PDB entry 4NSO | X-ray diffraction, 2.40 A resolution | chains A and B

[Chain A]
Protein: Effector protein
Source organism: Vibrio cholerae O1 biovar El Tor
UniProt: Q9KN42 (Q9KN42_VIBCH); numbering as in UniProt (aligned over 731-1009)
Amino-acid sequence (301 residues; each row starts with the number of its first residue):
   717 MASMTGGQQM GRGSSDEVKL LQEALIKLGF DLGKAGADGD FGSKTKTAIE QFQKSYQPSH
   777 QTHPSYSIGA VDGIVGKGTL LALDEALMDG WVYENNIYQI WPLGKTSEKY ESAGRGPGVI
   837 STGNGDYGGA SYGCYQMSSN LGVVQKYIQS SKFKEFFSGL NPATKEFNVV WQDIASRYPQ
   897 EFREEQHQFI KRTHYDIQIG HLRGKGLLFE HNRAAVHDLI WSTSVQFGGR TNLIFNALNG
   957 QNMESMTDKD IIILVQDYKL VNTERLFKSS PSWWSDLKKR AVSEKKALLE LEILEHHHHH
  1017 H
Unresolved in the structure: 717-815, 1013-1017
Construct notes: expression tag (717-730, 1010-1017)
Modified residues: Mse717, Mse720, Mse726, Mse804 (selenomethionine); Mse853, Mse959, Mse962 (selenomethionine; parent Met)
Curated features (UniProtKB/Swiss-Prot):
  - active site: Asp842
  - mutagenesis: Glu827 (E827Q: Almost complete loss of enzymatic activity), Asp842 (D842N: Complete loss of enzymatic activity)
What the authors report for this chain:
  - catalytic residues: Glu827, Asp842 (proposed by the authors, not directly observed)
  - mutagenesis - E827A, D842A, V859A, H910A: abolished catalytic activity
  - mutagenesis - K984A, D992A: unchanged catalytic activity
  - mutagenesis - S837A, N840A, Q852A, D992A: unchanged binding to Immunity protein (chain B)

[Chain B]
Protein: Immunity protein
Source organism: Vibrio cholerae O1 biovar El Tor
UniProt: Q9KN41 (Q9KN41_VIBCH); numbering as in UniProt (aligned over 26-122)
Amino-acid sequence (108 residues; each row starts with the number of its first residue):
    24 MGENCNDTSG VHQKILVCIQ NEIAKSETQI RNNISSKSID YGFPDDFYSK QRLAIHEKCM
    84 LYINVGGQRG ELLMNQCELS MLQGLDIYIQ QYIEDVDNSL LEHHHHHH
Unresolved in the structure: 24-30, 125-131
Construct notes: expression tag (24-25, 123-131)
Modified residues: Mse24 (selenomethionine); Mse83, Mse97, Mse104 (selenomethionine; parent Met)
Curated features (UniProtKB/Swiss-Prot):
  - mutagenesis: Gln91 (Q91A: Greatly reduces VgrG3 binding affinity; when associated with A-92), Arg92 (R92A: Greatly reduces VgrG3 binding affinity; when associated with A-91)

[Interface between chain A and chain B]
Residue-residue contacts - 49 pairs, chain A then chain B:
  Lys825(A) - Val34(B)
  Tyr826(A) - Ser32(B)
  Tyr826(A) - Gly33(B)
  Tyr826(A) - His35(B)  hydrogen bond (backbone-backbone)
  Arg831(A) - Val34(B)
  Arg831(A) - Gln36(B)
  Ser837(A) - Gln36(B)
  Asn840(A) - Gln43(B)
  Asn840(A) - Asn44(B)  hydrogen bond
  Asn840(A) - Ala47(B)
  Gly841(A) - Ala47(B)
  Gly841(A) - Glu50(B)
  Asp842(A) - Glu50(B)  hydrogen bond (backbone-side chain)
  Asp842(A) - Arg54(B)  salt bridge
  Asp842(A) - Tyr71(B)  hydrogen bond
  Asp842(A) - Arg75(B)
  Tyr843(A) - Arg75(B)
  Tyr843(A) - Leu76(B)
  Tyr843(A) - His79(B)
  Gln852(A) - Gln36(B)
  Asn856(A) - His79(B)  hydrogen bond
  Asn856(A) - Mse83(B)
  Asn856(A) - Mse97(B)
  Leu857(A) - Ile86(B)  hydrophobic
  Leu857(A) - Glu94(B)
  Leu857(A) - Mse97(B)  hydrophobic
  Val941(A) - Gly90(B)
  Val941(A) - Gln91(B)  hydrogen bond (backbone-backbone)
  Gln942(A) - Gly90(B)
  Gln942(A) - Gln91(B)  hydrogen bond (backbone-backbone)
  Gln942(A) - Arg92(B)  hydrogen bond (backbone-backbone)
  Phe943(A) - Val88(B)
  Phe943(A) - Gly89(B)
  Phe943(A) - Gly90(B)
  Phe943(A) - Arg92(B)
  Gly944(A) - Gly89(B)
  Gly944(A) - Gly90(B)
  Leu982(A) - Arg92(B)  hydrogen bond (backbone-side chain)
  Phe983(A) - Arg92(B)
  Phe983(A) - Leu95(B)  hydrophobic
  Ser985(A) - Leu96(B)
  Ser985(A) - Gln99(B)
  Ser986(A) - Gln99(B)
  Trp989(A) - Thr31(B)
  Trp989(A) - Ile38(B)
  Trp989(A) - Cys41(B)  hydrophobic
  Trp989(A) - Ile42(B)
  Asp992(A) - Thr31(B)  hydrogen bond
  Arg996(A) - Gln91(B)  hydrogen bond
Also at the interface, not in a pair above, chain A (28 interface residues in all): Glu827, Ala829, Ser847, His910, Arg981, Leu993
From the paper, about this interface:
  - pairs named by the authors: Tyr826(A)-His35(B) (hydrogen bond), Asn840(A)-Asn44(B) (hydrogen bond), Asp842(A)-Glu50(B) (hydrogen bond), Asp842(A)-Arg54(B) (hydrogen bond), Asp842(A)-Tyr71(B) (hydrogen bond), Leu982(A)-Arg92(B) (backbone contact), Asp992(A)-Thr31(B) (hydrogen bond)
  - interface residues, chain A: Ser837(A), Gln852(A), Val941(A), Gln942(A), Arg996(A)
  - hot spots on chain A (mutagenesis) - Y826A, D842A, V941A, Q942A, L982A, R996A: decreased binding to Immunity protein (chain B)
  - interface residues, chain B: Gln91(B), Arg92(B)

[In short]
Chain A and chain B form an interface of 28 and 30 residues respectively, with 11 hydrogen bonds and 1 salt
bridge. Among the polar pairs are Asp842(A)-Arg54(B), Asn840(A)-Asn44(B) and Asp842(A)-Glu50(B). The authors
report hydrogen bonds between Tyr826(A) and His35(B), Asn840(A) and Asn44(B) and Asp842(A) and Glu50(B) among
others; a backbone contact between Leu982(A) and Arg92(B). From the paper: catalytic residues Glu827(A) and
Asp842(A); Y826A, D842A and V941A of chain A, among others, reduce binding to Immunity protein (chain B); 14
substitutions were tested in all.
Chain A is Effector protein and chain B is Immunity protein, both from Vibrio cholerae O1 biovar El Tor; the
structure, Crystal structure of the effector-immunity protein complex, was determined by X-ray diffraction.
